PDB entry 5CSG | X-ray diffraction, 1.50 A resolution | chain A

Chain A:
Protein: Beta-2-microglobulin
Source organism: Homo sapiens
UniProt: P61769 (B2MG_HUMAN); residues 1-99 here correspond to UniProt positions 21-119 (UniProt number = residue number + 20)
Amino-acid sequence (100 residues; each row starts with the number of its first residue; numbering starts at 0):
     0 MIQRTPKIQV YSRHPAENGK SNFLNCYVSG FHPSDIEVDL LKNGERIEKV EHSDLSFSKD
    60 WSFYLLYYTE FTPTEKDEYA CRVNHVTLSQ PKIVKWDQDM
Sequence notes: initiating methionine (0); engineered mutation Gln97 (Arg117 in P61769)
Cystine bridges: Cys25-Cys80
Curated features (UniProtKB/Swiss-Prot):
  - modified residue: Gln2 (Pyrrolidone carboxylic acid)
  - glycosylation: Ile1 (N-linked (Glc) (glycation) isoleucine), Lys19 (N-linked (Glc) (glycation) lysine), Lys41 (N-linked (Glc) (glycation) lysine), Lys48 (N-linked (Glc) (glycation) lysine), Lys58 (N-linked (Glc) (glycation) lysine), Lys91 (N-linked (Glc) (glycation) lysine), Lys94 (N-linked (Glc) (glycation) lysine)
From the paper describing this entry:
  - mutagenesis - R97Q (R97Q = 59.2 degC): decreased stability
  - conformationally variable residues (order/disorder transition): Gln97
  - mutagenesis - D76K: abolished stability

Summary:
From the paper: R97Q reduces stability; conformational variability at Gln97.
Chain A is Beta-2-microglobulin (Homo sapiens); the structure, The crystal structure of beta2-microglobulin
R97Q mutant, was determined by X-ray diffraction (same publication as 5CS7, 5CSB, 4RMU, 4RMV and 4RMW).
